PDB entry 8ACQ | electron microscopy, 2.54 A resolution | chains A and L of the 6 polymer chains in the assembly

Chain A:
Name: S-layer protein SlpA
Organism: Deinococcus radiodurans R1
UniProt: Q9RRB6 (SLPA_DEIRA); the author numbering skips numbers that UniProt does not, so the offset changes along the chain: 0-219 = UniProt 1-220; 221-1167 = UniProt 221-1167
Amino-acid sequence (1167 residues; row label = number of the first residue in the row; note: 1 number in that range is skipped by the numbering (no residue carries it; nothing is unmodelled there); numbering starts at 0):
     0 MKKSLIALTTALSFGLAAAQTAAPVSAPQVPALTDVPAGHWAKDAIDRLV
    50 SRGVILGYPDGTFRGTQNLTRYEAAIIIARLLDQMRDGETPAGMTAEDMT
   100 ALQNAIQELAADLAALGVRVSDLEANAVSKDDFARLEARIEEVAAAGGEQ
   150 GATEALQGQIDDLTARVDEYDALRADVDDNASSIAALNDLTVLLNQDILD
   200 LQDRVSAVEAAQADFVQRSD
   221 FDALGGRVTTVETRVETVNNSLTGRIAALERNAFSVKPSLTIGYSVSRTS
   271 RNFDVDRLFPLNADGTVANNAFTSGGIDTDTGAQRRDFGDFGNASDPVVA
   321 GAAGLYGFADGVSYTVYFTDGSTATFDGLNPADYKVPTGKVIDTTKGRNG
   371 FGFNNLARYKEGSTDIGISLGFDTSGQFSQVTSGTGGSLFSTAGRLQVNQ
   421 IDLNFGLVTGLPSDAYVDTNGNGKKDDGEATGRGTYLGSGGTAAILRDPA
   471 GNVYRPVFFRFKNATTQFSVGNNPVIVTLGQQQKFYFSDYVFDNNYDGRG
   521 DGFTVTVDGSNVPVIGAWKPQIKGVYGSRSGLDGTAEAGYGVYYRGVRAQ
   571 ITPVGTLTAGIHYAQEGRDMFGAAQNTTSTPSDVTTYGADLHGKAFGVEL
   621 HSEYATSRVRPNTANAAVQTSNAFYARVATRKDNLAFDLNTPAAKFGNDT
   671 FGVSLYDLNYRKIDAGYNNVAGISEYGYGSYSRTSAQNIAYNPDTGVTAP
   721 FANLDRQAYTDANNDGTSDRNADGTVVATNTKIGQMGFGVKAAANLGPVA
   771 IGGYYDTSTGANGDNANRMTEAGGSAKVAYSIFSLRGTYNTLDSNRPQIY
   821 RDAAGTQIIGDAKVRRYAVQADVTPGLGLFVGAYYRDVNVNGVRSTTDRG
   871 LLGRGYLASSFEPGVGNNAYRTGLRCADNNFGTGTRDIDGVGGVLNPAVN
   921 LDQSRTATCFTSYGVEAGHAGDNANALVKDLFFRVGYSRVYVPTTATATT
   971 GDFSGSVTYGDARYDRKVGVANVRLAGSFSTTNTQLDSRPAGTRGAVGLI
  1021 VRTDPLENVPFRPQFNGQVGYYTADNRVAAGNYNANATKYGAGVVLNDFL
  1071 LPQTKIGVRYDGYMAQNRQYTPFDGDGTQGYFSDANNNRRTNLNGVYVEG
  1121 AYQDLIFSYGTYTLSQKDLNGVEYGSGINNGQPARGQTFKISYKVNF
Disordered / not traced: 0-217
UniProt features mapped onto this chain:
  - binding site (Cu(2+)): Asp274, Asp276, Arg305, Phe308, Asp310, Glu381, Asp513, Asn515, Arg549, Gly551, Asp553, Gly559, Gly716
  - binding site (Fe(3+)): Asp438, Asn442, Lys444, Asp446, Glu449
  - binding site (deinoxanthin): Ser622
Bound ions: Cu ion site 1: Asp274, Asp276, Arg305, Phe308, Asp310; Cu ion site 2: Glu381 (shared with 3 residues of chain B); Fe ion: Asp438, Asn442, Lys444, Asp446; Cu ion site 3: Asp513, Asn515, Gly716; Cu ion site 4: Arg549, Gly551, Gly559 (shared with 1 residue of chain C)
Residues lining bound ligands:
  - JPI ((3S,5R,6R)-5-[(3S,7R,12S,16S,20S)-3,7,12,16,20,24-hexamethyl-24-oxidanyl-pentacosyl]-4,4,6-trimethyl-cyclohexane-1,3-diol): Pro494, Val527, Asp528, Gly529, Val532, Pro540, Gln541, Ile542, Ala569, Gln570, Ile571, Ala579, Gly580, Ile581, Ala609, Asp610, Leu611, Ser622, Glu623, Tyr624, Phe644
  - JPX / JQ6, molecule 1: Val266, Arg268, Thr1074, Lys1075, Ile1076, Val1118, Gly1120, Ala1121, Tyr1122, Phe1127, Tyr1129, Gln1157, Phe1159
  - JPX / JQ6, molecule 2: Val495, Val497, Phe523, Val525, Ile542, Gly544, Val545, Tyr546, Tyr563, Arg565, Gly566, Tyr583, Gln585, Glu586, Gly587, Arg588, Asp589, Ser602, Asp603, Thr605, Tyr607, Arg628, Arg630

Chain L:
Name: DR_0644, only-Cu Superoxide Dismutase
Organism: Deinococcus radiodurans R1
UniProt: Q9RWM2 (Q9RWM2_DEIRA); residue numbers follow UniProt; this construct covers 1-206
Amino-acid sequence (206 residues; each row starts with the number of its first residue):
     1 MKKLALIALPLVLASCTMAGPTEGTYTLAPQAVVKPAGPVYAPAGTAKIS
    51 ETLGVTRTTITLTGMAPYAIYVAHYHKMGTAAPMGSAPATNTNMAMSSTD
   101 ATATTTASTSTTSTDTTVAASTDMTTTVTMAPVTAAPNPCNSDGPAIMES
   151 RMIAQASADGKVTLTGIVPTALIRDAAYINVHHGRDFSGALADSGVICTP
   201 ITMTMR
Disordered / not traced: 1-19, 80-141, 202-206
Bound ions: Cu ion: His74, His76

Interface between chain A and chain L:
Residue-residue contacts (5):
  Leu1071(A) - Leu53(L)  hydrophobic
  Pro1072(A) - Thr52(L)
  Pro1072(A) - Leu53(L)
  Gln1073(A) - Arg57(L)
  Gln1123(A) - Arg57(L)
Also at the interface, not in a pair above, chain A (5 interface residues in all): Glu236
Also at the interface, not in a pair above, chain L (4 interface residues in all): Pro36

Overview:
Chain A and chain L form an interface of 5 and 4 residues respectively. Chain A binds compound JPI and JPX /
JQ6. From UniProt: 13 Cu2+-binding residues, 5 Fe3+-binding residues and deinoxanthin-binding residue
Ser622(A) on chain A.
Chain A is S-layer protein SlpA and chain L is DR_0644, only-Cu Superoxide Dismutase, both from Deinococcus
radiodurans R1; the structure, S-layer Deinoxanthin-Binding Complex (SDBC), subunit DR_2577 assembled with its
SOD DR_0644, was determined by electron microscopy together with 8ACA and 8AGD from the same study.
